Entry 5M21 (X-ray diffraction, 1.99 A resolution); this record covers chains C and D.

# Chain C
Protein: Hydroquinone dioxygenase small subunit
Source organism: Sphingomonas sp. TTNP3
Notes: EC 1.13.11.-
Reference sequence: F8TW82 (F8TW82_9SPHN); residues 1-170 here = UniProt positions 1-170
Amino-acid sequence (170 residues; each row starts with the number of its first residue):
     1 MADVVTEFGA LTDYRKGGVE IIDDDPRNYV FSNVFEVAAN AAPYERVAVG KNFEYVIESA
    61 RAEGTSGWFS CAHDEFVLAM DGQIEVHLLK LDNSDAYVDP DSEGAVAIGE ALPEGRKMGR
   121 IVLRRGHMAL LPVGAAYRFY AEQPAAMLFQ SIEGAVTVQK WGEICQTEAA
Unresolved in the structure: 1-2, 170

# Chain D
Protein: Hydroquinone dioxygenase large subunit
Source organism: Sphingomonas sp. TTNP3
Notes: EC 1.13.11.-
Reference sequence: F8TW83 (F8TW83_9SPHN); residue numbers follow UniProt; this construct covers 1-341
Amino-acid sequence (341 residues; each row starts with the number of its first residue):
     1 MAMSEALEII DFGDSKARTD TEHLAINNET GYRSFRAGGF TFTRDEYFAR LTWPGGSHII
    61 PIDAFLRAMM RDVAWGFFYG VVNFDHVFGT INHYGEVTMF AGRFNDAYRN AGRDHEERFK
   121 SSALMAVFKD ILSDWTVEGY DPFAAPMETG LPWGIKNGNN DEAISRQRVT ARRMVGLPGD
   181 TPVRTDANGF PVNRQFADVP QEQPVVEAEP GFEAEVSAYN LFGYLSRSDV TWNPSVCSVV
   241 GDSLFCPTSE EFILPVEHGN DRCEWFLQLS DEIVWDVKDK ESGKPRARVT ARAGDICCMP
   301 ADIRHQGYST KRSMLLVWEN GSPKIPQMIA DGTAPVVPVT F
Unresolved in the structure: 1-14
Bound ions: Fe ion: H258, E264, H305 (together with P-hydroxybenzoic acid)
Ligand contacts: P-hydroxybenzoic acid: W75, F78, W232, N233, P234, T248, E250, L254, H258, E264, F266, W275, H305, L315, V317

# Interface between chain C and chain D
Residue-residue contacts (156; chain C residue first):
  V4(C) with R194(D); Q195(D); D198(D); K311(D)
  V5(C) with D198(D); D271(D); K311(D)
  T6(C) with Q195(D), hydrogen bond (side chain-backbone); F196(D); D198(D), hydrogen bond (backbone-side chain); V199(D); S270(D); D271(D); K311(D), hydrogen bond
  E7(C) with S270(D); D271(D), hydrogen bond (backbone-side chain); A293(D)
  F8(C) with V199(D), hydrophobic; F222(D), hydrophobic; L269(D); S270(D); A293(D)
  G9(C) with A293(D)
  R15(C) with R292(D)
  K16(C) with R292(D), hydrogen bond (backbone-side chain); D295(D)
  G17(C) with T290(D); R292(D); D295(D), hydrogen bond (backbone-side chain)
  G18(C) with R288(D); V289(D); T290(D), hydrogen bond (backbone-backbone)
  V19(C) with R288(D)
  E20(C) with A287(D); R288(D), salt bridge
  I21(C) with R286(D)
  I22(C) with P285(D); R286(D), hydrogen bond (backbone-backbone)
  D23(C) with R286(D), hydrogen bond (backbone-backbone)
  D24(C) with R286(D), salt bridge
  R27(C) with F341(D)
  N28(C) with C298(D), hydrogen bond (backbone-side chain); P300(D); V337(D)
  Y29(C) with V277(D); A287(D); C297(D); C298(D), hydrogen bond (backbone-backbone); M299(D), hydrophobic; P300(D); I303(D)
  V30(C) with W265(D), hydrophobic; I296(D); C297(D); C298(D), hydrophobic
  F31(C) with V289(D), hydrophobic; T290(D); D295(D); I296(D); C297(D), hydrophobic
  S32(C) with G294(D); D295(D); I296(D), hydrogen bond (backbone-backbone)
  N33(C) with A293(D), hydrogen bond (side chain-backbone); G294(D); D295(D), hydrogen bond
  V34(C) with G294(D), hydrogen bond (backbone-backbone); I296(D), hydrophobic
  F35(C) with G294(D)
  V49(C) with W265(D); I296(D)
  G50(C) with W265(D); W318(D)
  K51(C) with W265(D), hydrogen bond (backbone-side chain); W318(D); P338(D); V339(D)
  N52(C) with C263(D), hydrogen bond (side chain-backbone); W318(D); N320(D), hydrogen bond (backbone-side chain)
  F53(C) with N320(D); I325(D), hydrophobic; A334(D), hydrophobic
  Y55(C) with V240(D); G241(D); D242(D), hydrogen bond (side chain-backbone); S243(D); W318(D); N320(D)
  V56(C) with W318(D), hydrophobic
  I57(C) with F245(D), hydrophobic; W318(D), hydrophobic
  H73(C) with V240(D)
  D74(C) with R173(D), salt bridge; V240(D)
  F76(C) with R173(D); M174(D), hydrophobic; V239(D); V240(D), hydrophobic
  L78(C) with L221(D), hydrophobic
  M80(C) with F222(D), hydrophobic
  L88(C) with V216(D), hydrophobic
  K90(C) with F212(D)
  R116(C) with F212(D)
  K117(C) with E209(D); F212(D)
  M118(C) with A208(D); E209(D), hydrogen bond (backbone-backbone); F212(D), hydrophobic; E215(D); V216(D)
  G119(C) with E207(D)
  R120(C) with V205(D); V206(D); E207(D), salt bridge
  I121(C) with V205(D); V216(D), hydrophobic; S217(D); A218(D), hydrophobic
  V122(C) with P204(D); V205(D), hydrogen bond (backbone-backbone)
  L123(C) with A218(D), hydrophobic
  R125(C) with P200(D); F222(D)
  G126(C) with N220(D); L221(D), hydrogen bond (backbone-backbone); F222(D), hydrogen bond (backbone-backbone)
  H127(C) with E202(D), hydrogen bond (side chain-backbone); Q203(D); P204(D); Y219(D); N220(D), hydrogen bond
  M128(C) with M174(D), hydrophobic; A218(D); Y219(D), hydrogen bond (backbone-backbone); S238(D); F245(D), hydrophobic
  A129(C) with M174(D); S217(D); A218(D), hydrophobic
  L130(C) with R173(D); M174(D), hydrogen bond (backbone-side chain); E215(D); S217(D), hydrogen bond (backbone-backbone)
  P132(C) with R173(D); E215(D)
  L148(C) with L267(D), hydrophobic
  Q150(C) with S238(D), hydrogen bond; V240(D); S243(D), hydrogen bond (side chain-backbone); F245(D)
  W161(C) with V339(D), hydrophobic; F341(D), hydrophobic
  G162(C) with F341(D)
  C165(C) with F341(D), hydrophobic
  T167(C) with F341(D)
Other interface residues (no listed pair), chain C (66 interface residues in all): E75, R124, V133, I152, Q166
Other interface residues (no listed pair), chain D (73 interface residues in all): L177, A197, C237, L244, E264, A291, M314, L316, M328

# Overview
The interface between chain C and chain D involves 66 residues on one side and 73 on the other; the contacts
include 30 hydrogen bonds and 4 salt bridges. Polar pairs include E20(C)-R288(D), D24(C)-R286(D) and
D74(C)-R173(D). Bound to chain D: P-hydroxybenzoic acid.
Chain C is Hydroquinone dioxygenase small subunit and chain D is Hydroquinone dioxygenase large subunit, both
from Sphingomonas sp. TTNP3; the structure, Crystal structure of hydroquinone 1,2-dioxygenase from
Sphingomonas sp. TTNP3 with 4-hydroxybenzoate bound, was determined by X-ray diffraction, deposited together
with 5M22, 5M26 and 5M4O.
